5CTB - chain A; structure by X-ray diffraction, 2.40 A resolution.

# Chain A
Name: Acetyl-CoA carboxylase
Organism: Saccharomyces cerevisiae
Notes: EC 6.4.1.2, 6.3.4.14; fragment: carboxyltransferase domain
Reference sequence: Q00955 (ACAC_YEAST); residues 1476-2233 here = UniProt positions 1476-2233
Amino-acid sequence (769 residues; each row starts with the number of its first residue):
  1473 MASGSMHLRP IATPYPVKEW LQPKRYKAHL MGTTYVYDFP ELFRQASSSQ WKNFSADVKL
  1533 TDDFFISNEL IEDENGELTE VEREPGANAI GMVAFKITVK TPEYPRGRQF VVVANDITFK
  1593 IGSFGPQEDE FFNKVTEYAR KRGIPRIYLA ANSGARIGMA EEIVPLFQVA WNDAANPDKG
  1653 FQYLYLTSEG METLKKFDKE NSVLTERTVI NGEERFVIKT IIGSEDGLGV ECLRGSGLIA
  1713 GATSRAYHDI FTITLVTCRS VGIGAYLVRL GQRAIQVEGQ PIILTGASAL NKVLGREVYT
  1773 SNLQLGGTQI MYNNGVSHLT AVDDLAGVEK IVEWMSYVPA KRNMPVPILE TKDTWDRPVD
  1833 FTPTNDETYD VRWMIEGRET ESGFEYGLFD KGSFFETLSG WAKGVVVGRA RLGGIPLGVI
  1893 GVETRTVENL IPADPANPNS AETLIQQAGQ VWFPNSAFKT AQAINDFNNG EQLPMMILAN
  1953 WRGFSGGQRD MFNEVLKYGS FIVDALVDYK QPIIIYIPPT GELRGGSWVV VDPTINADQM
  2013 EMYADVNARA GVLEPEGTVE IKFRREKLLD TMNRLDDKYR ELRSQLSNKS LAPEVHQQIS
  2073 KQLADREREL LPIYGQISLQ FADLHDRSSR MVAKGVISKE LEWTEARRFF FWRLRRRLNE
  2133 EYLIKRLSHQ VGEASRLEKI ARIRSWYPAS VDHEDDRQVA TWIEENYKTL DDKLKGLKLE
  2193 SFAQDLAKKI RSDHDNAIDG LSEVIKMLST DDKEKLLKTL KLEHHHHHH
Unresolved in the structure: 1473-1479, 2050-2067, 2143-2145, 2196-2241
Construct notes: expression tag (1473-1475, 2234-2241); engineered mutation Ser-1760 (Pro in Q00955), Leu-1762 (Ile in Q00955), Val-1765 (Met in Q00955), Gln-1919 (Glu in Q00955), Ala-1920 (Pro in Q00955), Phe-1925 (His in Q00955), Glu-2028 (Gln in Q00955), Thr-2030 (Met in Q00955), Glu-2032 (Gly in Q00955)
UniProt features mapped onto this chain:
  - binding site (acetyl-CoA): Ala-1627 to Ile-1629, Gly-1998
  - binding site (CoA): Arg-1731, Lys-2034, Arg-2036
  - mutagenesis: Leu-1705 (L1705I: Raises KM for malonyl-CoA by a factor of 20), Arg-1731 (R1731S: Raises KM for malonyl-CoA by a factor of 15), Tyr-1738 (Y1738F: Does not affect catalytic activity), Arg-1954 (R1954S: Raises KM for malonyl-CoA by a factor of 70), Glu-1994 (E1994Q: Does not affect catalytic activity), Glu-2026 (E2026Q: Does not affect catalytic activity), Arg-2036 (R2036E: Affects only slightly binding of Co-A)
Small-molecule neighbours: 57J (6,7-dimethyl-1'-[(7-methyl-1H-indazol-5-yl)carbonyl]spiro[chromene-2,4'-piperidin]-4(3H)-one): Thr-1757, Ala-1761, Leu-1762, Lys-1764, Val-1765, Ala-1920, Val-1923, Arg-1954, Gly-1955, Phe-1956, Ser-1957, Gly-1958, Gly-1959, Leu-2025, Glu-2026, Glu-2028, Gly-2029, Glu-2032, Ile-2033

# In short
Ligands of chain A: compound 57J. From UniProt: 4 acetyl-CoA-binding residues, 3 CoA-binding residues and 7
mutagenesis sites.
Chain A is Acetyl-CoA carboxylase (Saccharomyces cerevisiae); the structure, Humanized yeast ACC
carboxyltransferase domain bound to
6,7-dimethyl-1'-[(7-methyl-1H-indazol-5-yl)carbonyl]spiro[chromene-2,4'-piperidin]-4(3H)-one, was determined
by X-ray diffraction, deposited together with 5CTC and 5CTE.
